PDB entry 8RZC | X-ray diffraction, 2.35 A resolution | chains A and B

# Chain A
Molecule: 2'-O-methyltransferase nsp16
From: Severe acute respiratory syndrome coronavirus 2
Notes: EC 2.1.1.57
Reference sequence: P0DTD1 (R1AB_SARS2); residues 1-298 here correspond to UniProt positions 6799-7096 (UniProt number = residue number + 6798)
Sequence (302 residues; numbered -3 to 298; the number before each row is that of its first residue; numbers below 1 keep their minus sign (Gly-3 is residue -3)):
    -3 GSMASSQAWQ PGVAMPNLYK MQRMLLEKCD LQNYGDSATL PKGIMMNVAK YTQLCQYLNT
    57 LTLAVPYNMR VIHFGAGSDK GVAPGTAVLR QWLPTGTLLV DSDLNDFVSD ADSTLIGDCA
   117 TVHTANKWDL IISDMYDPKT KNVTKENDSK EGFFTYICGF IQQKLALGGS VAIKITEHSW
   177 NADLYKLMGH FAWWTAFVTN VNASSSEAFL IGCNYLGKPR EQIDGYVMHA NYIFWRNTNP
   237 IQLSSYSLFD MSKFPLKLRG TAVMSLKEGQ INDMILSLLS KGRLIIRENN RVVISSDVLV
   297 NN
Disordered / not traced: -3 to 1, 298
Construct notes: expression tag (-3 to 0)
Ligand contacts: A1H4D (3-[[(2S,3S,4R,5R)-5-(6-aminopurin-9-yl)-3,4-bis(oxidanyl)oxolan-2-yl]methylsulfanylmethyl]-5-imidazol-1-yl-benzoic acid): Gly71, Gly73, Ser74, Asp99, Leu100, Asn101, Gly113, Asp114, Cys115, Asp130, Met131, Tyr132, Pro134, Phe149, Lys170
UniProt features mapped onto this chain:
  - active site: Lys46, Asp130, Lys170, Glu203

# Chain B
Molecule: Non-structural protein 10
From: Severe acute respiratory syndrome coronavirus 2
Reference sequence: P0DTC1 (R1A_SARS2); residues 1-139 here correspond to UniProt positions 4254-4392 (UniProt number = residue number + 4253)
Sequence (142 residues; each row starts with the number of its first residue; numbers below 1 keep their minus sign (Gly-2 is residue -2)):
    -2 GSMAGNATEV PANSTVLSFC AFAVDAAKAY KDYLASGGQP ITNCVKMLCT HTGTGQAITV
    58 TPEANMDQES FGGASCCLYC RCHIDHPNPK GFCDLKGKYV QIPTTCANDP VGFTLKNTVC
   118 TVCGMWKGYG CSCDQLREPM LQ
Disordered / not traced: -2 to 16, 133-139
Construct notes: expression tag (-2 to 0)
Bound ions: Zn2+ site 1: Cys74, Cys77, His83, Cys90; Zn2+ site 2: Cys117, Cys120, Cys128, Cys130

# Interface between chain A and chain B
Pairs across the interface - 41 pairs, chain A then chain B:
  Lys38(A) - Lys43(B)  hydrogen bond (backbone-side chain)
  Gly39(A) - Lys43(B)
  Ile40(A) - Lys43(B)
  Ile40(A) - Met44(B)
  Ile40(A) - Leu45(B)  hydrophobic
  Met41(A) - Asn40(B)
  Met41(A) - Cys41(B)
  Val44(A) - Val42(B)  hydrophobic
  Val44(A) - Lys43(B)
  Thr48(A) - Leu45(B)
  Lys76(A) - Asn40(B)
  Val78(A) - Asn40(B)
  Val78(A) - Ser72(B)
  Val78(A) - Arg78(B)
  Pro80(A) - Val42(B)  hydrophobic
  Ala83(A) - Val42(B)  hydrophobic
  Ala83(A) - Met44(B)
  Ala83(A) - Tyr96(B)  hydrogen bond (backbone-side chain)
  Val84(A) - Met44(B)
  Arg86(A) - Gly94(B)  hydrogen bond (side chain-backbone)
  Arg86(A) - Tyr96(B)
  Gln87(A) - Met44(B)
  Gln87(A) - Leu45(B)  hydrogen bond (side chain-backbone)
  Gln87(A) - Pro59(B)
  Gln87(A) - Tyr96(B)  hydrogen bond (backbone-side chain)
  Thr91(A) - Val57(B)
  Val104(A) - Cys77(B)
  Ser105(A) - Ala71(B)
  Ser105(A) - Lys93(B)  hydrogen bond (backbone-side chain)
  Asp106(A) - Gly69(B)
  Asp106(A) - Gly70(B)  hydrogen bond (side chain-backbone)
  Asp106(A) - Ala71(B)  hydrogen bond (side chain-backbone)
  Asp106(A) - Lys93(B)
  Asp106(A) - Gly94(B)  hydrogen bond (side chain-backbone)
  Asp106(A) - Lys95(B)
  Ala107(A) - Lys93(B)  hydrogen bond (backbone-side chain)
  Leu244(A) - Leu45(B)  hydrophobic
  Met247(A) - Leu45(B)
  Met247(A) - Cys46(B)
  Met247(A) - Thr47(B)
  Ser248(A) - Thr47(B)
Other interface residues (no listed pair), chain A (23 interface residues in all): Pro37, Ala45
Other interface residues (no listed pair), chain B (23 interface residues in all): Thr58, His80, Leu92

# Summary
The chain A/chain B interface involves 23 residues from each chain, with 10 hydrogen bonds. Among the polar
pairs are Lys38(A)-Lys43(B), Ala83(A)-Tyr96(B) and Arg86(A)-Gly94(B). Bound to chain A: compound A1H4D.
UniProt lists 4 active-site residues on chain A.
Chain A is 2'-O-methyltransferase nsp16 and chain B is Non-structural protein 10, both from Severe acute
respiratory syndrome coronavirus 2; the structure, SARS-CoV-2 nsp16-nsp10 in complex with SAM derivative
inhibitor 11, was determined by X-ray diffraction together with 8RV4, 8RV5, 8RV6, 8RV7, 8RV8, 8RV9 and 4
further entries from the same study.
